7ASE - chains 0 and t of the 52 polymer chains in the assembly; structure by electron microscopy, 3.33 A resolution.

Chain 0:
Molecule: 18S
Organism: Trypanosoma cruzi
Sequence (2319 nucleotides; numbered 0 to 2323 plus 62 insertion-coded residues; 67 numbers in that range are skipped by the numbering (no residue carries them; nothing is unmodelled there); the number before each row is that of its first residue; a row labelled like 1004A-1004Z holds insertion residues (1004A, then the next letters in order); numbering starts at 0):
     0 UGAUCUGGUU GAUUCUGCCA GUAGUCAUAU GCUUGUUUCA AGGACUUAGC CAUGCAUGCC
    60 UCAGAAUCAC UGCAUUGCAG GAAUCUGCGC AUGGCUCAUU ACAUCAGACG UAAUCUGCCG
   120 CAAAAAUCUU GCGGUCUCCG CAACAUUGGA UAACUUGGCG AAACGCCAAG CUAAUACAUG
   180 AACCAACCGG AUGUUCUCUG UUCCGGCGGC AGGGCAACCU GCUGCCAUGG GACGUCCAGC
   240 GAAUGAAUGA AAGUAAAACC AAUGCCUUCA CCGGCAGUAA CACUCAGAAG UGUUGAUUCA
   300 AUUCAUUCCG UGCGAAAGCC GGGUUUUUUU AUCCGGCGUC UUUUGACGAA CAACUGCCCU
   360 AUCAGCCAGC GAUGGCCGUG UAGUGGACUG CCAUGGCGUU GACGGGAGCG GGGGAUUAGG
   420 GUUCGAUUCC GGAGAGGGAG CCUGAGAAAU AGCUACCACU UCUACGGAGG GCAGCAGGCG
   480 CGCAAAUUGC CCAAUGUCAA AAAAAAAAGA UGAGGCAGCG AAAAGAAAUA GAGCCGACAG
   540 UGCUUUUGCA UUGUCGUUUU CAAUGGGGGA UAUUUAAACC CAUCCAAAAU CGAGUAACAA
   600 UUGGAGGACA AGUCUGGUGC CAGCACCCGC GGUAAUUCCA GCUCCAAAAG CGUAUAUUAA
   660 UGCUGUUGCU GUUAAAGGGU UCGUAGUUGA AUUGAGGGCC UCUAAGGCGC AAUGGUUUAG
   720 UCCCAUCCAC UUCGGAUUGG UGACCCAUGC CCUUGUGGUC CGUGAACAGA CAUUCAGAAA
   780 CAAAAAACAC GGGAGUGGUA CCUUUCCUGA UUAUCGCAUG UCAUGCAUGC CAGAGGGCGC
   840 CCGUGAUUUU UUACUGUGAC UAAAAAAGUG UGACCAAAGC AGUCAUUCGA CUUGAAUUAG
   900 AAAGCAUGGG AUAACAAAGG AGCAGCCUCU GGGCCACCGU UUCGGCUUUU GUUGGUUUUA
   960 AAAGUCCAUU GGAGAUUAUG GGGCAGUGUG ACAAGCGGCU GGGUG
1004A-1004Z GUUAUUCCACACACACACACACACGC
1005A-1005Z UCCUUUUUUUUGGACGUGUUUUGUGU
1006A-1006J GUGUAUGUGG
  1066 CACUCGUCGC CUUUG
  1087 UGGGAAAUCC GUGUGGCACU GUGUUUGAUG UUGUUGGCAG AGACUUCGGU CUUUUGCCUU
  1147 CGCAUAUUUC ACACAUGUGU CAUGCCUUCC CUCAACUCAC GGCAUCCAGG AAUGAAGGAG
  1207 GGUAGUUCGG GGGAGAACGU ACUGGUGCGU CAGAGGUGAA AUUCUUAGAC CGCACCAAGA
  1267 CGAACUACAG CGAAGGCAUU CUUCAAGGAU ACCUUCCUCA AUCAAGAACC AAAGUGUGGG
  1327 GAUCGAAGAU GAUUAGAGAC CAUUGUAGUC CACACUGCAA ACGAUGACAC CCAUGAAUUG
  1387 GGGAGUUUUU GGUCGUAGGC GUGGUCGGGC UUGAUUAUUA UUUUUCAUCC CGUUCCUCGU
  1447 CUCGCCAAUG AAUAUUAAAU UUACGUGCAU AUUCUUUUUG GUCUUCGUUU UUUUACGGCG
  1507 AGGGCCUUUA ACGGGAAUAU CCUCAGCACG UUAUCUGACU UCUUCACGCG AAAGCUUUGA
  1567 GGUUACAGUC UCAGGGGGGA GUACGUUCGC AAGAGUGAAA CUUAAAGAAA UUGACGGAAU
  1627 GGCACCACAA GACGUGGAGC GUGCGGUUUA AUUUGACUCA ACACGGGGAA CUUUACCAGA
  1687 UCCGGACAGG GUGAGGAUUG ACAGAUUGAG UGUUCUUUCU CGAUCCCCUG AAUGGUGGUG
  1747 CAUGGCCGCU UUUGGUCGGU GGAGUGAUUU GUUUGGUUGA UUCCGUCAAC GGACGAGAUC
  1807 CAAGCUGCCC AGUAGGAUUC AGAAUUGCCC AUAGGAUAGC AAUCCCUUCC GCGGGUUUUA
  1867 CCCAAGGGGG GGCGGUAUUC GCUUGUAUCC UUCUCUGCGG GAUUCCUUGU UUUGCGCAAG
  1927 GUGAGAUUUU GGGCAACAGC AGGUCUGUGA UGCUCCUCAA UGUUCUGGGC GACACGCGCA
  1987 CUACAAUGUC AGUGAGAACA AGAAAAACGA CUCUUGUCGG ACCUACUUGA UCAAAAGAGU
  2047 GGGAAAACCC CGGAAUCACG UAGACCCACU UGGGACCGAG UAUUGCAAUU AUUGGUCGCG
  2107 CAACGAGGAA UGUCUCGUAG GCGCAGCUCA UCAAACUGUG CCGAUUACGU CCCUGCCAUU
  2167 UGUACACACC GCCCGUCGUU GUUUCCGAUG AUGGUGCAAU ACAGGUGAUC GGACAGUCGA
  2227 GUGCUUCACU UGACCGAAAG UUCACCGAUA UUUCUUCAAU AGAGGAAGCA AAAGUCGUAA
  2287 CAAGGUAGCU GUAGGUGAAC CUGCAGCUGG AUCAUUU
Unresolved in the structure: 0, 1004A-1004Z, 1005A-1005Z, 1006A-1006J, 1087-1178, 1836-1849
Construct notes: conflict C143 (A144 in 320364483), C805 (U806 in 320364483); insertion (2321-2323)

Chain t:
Molecule: 40S ribosomal protein S26
Organism: Trypanosoma cruzi
UniProt: Q4CYE4 (Q4CYE4_TRYCC); residues 1-112 here = UniProt positions 1-112
Chain sequence (112 residues; row label = number of the first residue in the row):
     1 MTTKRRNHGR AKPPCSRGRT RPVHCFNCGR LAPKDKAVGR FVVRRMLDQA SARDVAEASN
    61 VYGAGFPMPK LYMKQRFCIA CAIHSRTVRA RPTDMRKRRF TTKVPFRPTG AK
Unresolved in the structure: 105-112
Disulfide bonds: Cys78-Cys81

Chain 0 / chain t interface:
Contacting residue pairs - 120 pairs, chain 0 then chain t:
  U672(0) with Met1(t), hydrogen bond to the sugar
  A1269(0) with Arg21(t), salt bridge to the phosphate
  A1270(0) with Arg21(t), salt bridge to the phosphate; Lys34(t), salt bridge to the phosphate; Lys74(t), phosphate contact; Arg76(t), salt bridge to the phosphate
  C1271(0) with Lys74(t), salt bridge to the phosphate; Arg76(t), salt bridge to the phosphate
  U1272(0) with Arg21(t), base contact; Lys34(t), base contact; Arg76(t), sugar contact
  A1273(0) with Lys34(t), phosphate contact; Lys74(t), phosphate contact; Arg76(t), salt bridge to the phosphate
  C1274(0) with Asn7(t), base contact; Ala11(t), hydrogen bond to the sugar; Pro13(t), sugar contact; Arg99(t), base contact
  A1275(0) with Arg17(t), hydrogen bond to the base
  G1276(0) with Arg17(t), base contact
  C1277(0) with Ser16(t), hydrogen bond to the base; Arg17(t), base contact
  G1278(0) with Ser16(t), base contact
  G1281(0) with Gly18(t), phosphate contact
  G1282(0) with Arg17(t), base contact; Gly18(t), base contact; Arg19(t), hydrogen bond to the base
  C1283(0) with Arg19(t), salt bridge to the phosphate
  A1284(0) with Arg21(t), hydrogen bond to the base
  A1317(0) with Arg19(t), sugar contact
  G1369(0) with Lys12(t), salt bridge to the phosphate; Pro14(t), sugar contact; Cys15(t), base contact
  A1370(0) with His8(t), salt bridge to the phosphate
  C1545(0) with Pro13(t), sugar contact; Pro14(t), phosphate contact; Cys15(t), phosphate contact; Ser16(t), sugar contact
  U1546(0) with Pro13(t), phosphate contact; Pro14(t), phosphate contact; Cys15(t), phosphate contact
  U1547(0) with Arg6(t), salt bridge to the phosphate
  C1548(0) with Lys97(t), salt bridge to the phosphate
  U1549(0) with Lys97(t), salt bridge to the phosphate; Arg98(t), sugar contact; Arg99(t), base contact
  C1561(0) with Arg6(t), salt bridge to the phosphate
  U1562(0) with Arg6(t), salt bridge to the phosphate
  A1615(0) with Met1(t), phosphate contact; Thr2(t), phosphate contact
  A1616(0) with Thr2(t), phosphate contact
  A1625(0) with Arg89(t), hydrogen bond to the phosphate
  U1626(0) with Arg86(t), salt bridge to the phosphate; Arg89(t), salt bridge to the phosphate
  U2166(0) with Pro92(t), phosphate contact
  U2167(0) with Arg91(t), sugar contact; Pro92(t), phosphate contact; Thr93(t), hydrogen bond to the phosphate; Arg96(t), phosphate contact
  G2168(0) with Lys4(t), salt bridge to the phosphate; Arg96(t), salt bridge to the phosphate
  A2170(0) with Met1(t), phosphate contact
  A2293(0) with Arg30(t), hydrogen bond to the base
  A2311(0) with Arg19(t), phosphate contact
  G2312(0) with Arg19(t), salt bridge to the phosphate
  C2313(0) with Arg10(t), salt bridge to the phosphate; Pro33(t), phosphate contact
  U2314(0) with His8(t), phosphate contact; Arg10(t), salt bridge to the phosphate; Lys36(t), salt bridge to the phosphate
  G2315(0) with Met1(t), sugar contact; Thr2(t), sugar contact; Thr3(t), phosphate contact; Lys4(t), hydrogen bond to the phosphate; Arg5(t), phosphate contact; His8(t), salt bridge to the phosphate
  G2316(0) with Arg5(t), sugar contact; Lys36(t), base contact; Ile79(t), base contact; Ala80(t), base contact
  A2317(0) with Lys4(t), salt bridge to the phosphate; Ile79(t), sugar contact; Ala80(t), base contact; Ile83(t), sugar contact
  U2318(0) with Lys4(t), salt bridge to the phosphate; Arg5(t), salt bridge to the phosphate; Gly9(t), hydrogen bond to the base; Lys36(t), hydrogen bond to the base; Ile79(t), base contact; Ile83(t), sugar contact; Ala90(t), phosphate contact; Arg96(t), salt bridge to the phosphate
  C2319(0) with Arg5(t), salt bridge to the phosphate; Arg6(t), base contact; Asn7(t), hydrogen bond to the phosphate; Arg91(t), salt bridge to the phosphate; Arg96(t), salt bridge to the phosphate; Lys97(t), base contact; Arg99(t), sugar contact
  A2320(0) with Asn7(t), phosphate contact; Val88(t), base contact; Arg89(t), hydrogen bond to the base; Arg91(t), hydrogen bond to the base; Arg98(t), sugar contact; Arg99(t), salt bridge to the phosphate; Phe100(t), base contact
  U2321(0) with Val38(t), phosphate contact; Arg40(t), salt bridge to the phosphate; Phe100(t), base contact; Thr101(t), sugar contact; Thr102(t), phosphate contact; Lys103(t), base contact; Val104(t), sugar contact
  U2322(0) with Arg40(t), phosphate contact; Phe41(t), stacking on the base; Lys74(t), base contact; Thr102(t), sugar contact; Val104(t), sugar contact
  U2323(0) with Thr102(t), hydrogen bond to the phosphate; Lys103(t), hydrogen bond to the phosphate
Other interface residues (no listed pair), chain 0 (52 interface residues in all): G1216, G1268, U2169, A2289, G2294
Other interface residues (no listed pair), chain t (52 interface residues in all): Pro22, Leu31, Gly39, His84

Summary:
Chain 0 and chain t each contribute 52 residues to their interface; the contacts include 17 hydrogen bonds, 33
salt bridges and 1 aromatic stacking contact. Polar contacts include A1275(0)-Arg17(t), C1277(0)-Ser16(t) and
G1282(0)-Arg19(t).
Here chain 0 is 18S and chain t is 40S ribosomal protein S26, both from Trypanosoma cruzi. Entry 7ASE (43S
preinitiation complex from Trypanosoma cruzi with the kDDX60 helicase) was determined by electron microscopy.
